4YA5 - chains A and B of the 30 polymer chains in the assembly; structure by X-ray diffraction, 2.50 A resolution.

[Chain A]
Name: Proteasome subunit alpha type-2
From: Saccharomyces cerevisiae (strain ATCC 204508 / S288c)
Notes: EC 3.4.25.1
UniProtKB: P23639 (PSA2_YEAST); residue numbers follow UniProt; this construct covers 1-250
Chain sequence (250 residues; row label = number of the first residue in the row):
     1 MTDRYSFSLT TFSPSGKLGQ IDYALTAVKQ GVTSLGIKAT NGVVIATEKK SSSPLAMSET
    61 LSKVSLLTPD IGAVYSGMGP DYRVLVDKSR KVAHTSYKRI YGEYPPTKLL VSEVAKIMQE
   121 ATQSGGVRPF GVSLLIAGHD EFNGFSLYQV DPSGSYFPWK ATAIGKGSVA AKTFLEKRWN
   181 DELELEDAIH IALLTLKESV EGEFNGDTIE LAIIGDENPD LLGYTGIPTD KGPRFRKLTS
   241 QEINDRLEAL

[Chain B]
Name: Proteasome subunit alpha type-3
From: Saccharomyces cerevisiae (strain ATCC 204508 / S288c)
Notes: EC 3.4.25.1
UniProtKB: P23638 (PSA3_YEAST); residues 0-257 here correspond to UniProt positions 1-258 (UniProt number = residue number + 1)
Chain sequence (258 residues; numbered 0 to 257; the number before each row is that of its first residue; numbering starts at 0):
     0 MGSRRYDSRT TIFSPEGRLY QVEYALESIS HAGTAIGIMA SDGIVLAAER KVTSTLLEQD
    60 TSTEKLYKLN DKIAVAVAGL TADAEILINT ARIHAQNYLK TYNEDIPVEI LVRRLSDIKQ
   120 GYTQHGGLRP FGVSFIYAGY DDRYGYQLYT SNPSGNYTGW KAISVGANTS AAQTLLQMDY
   180 KDDMKVDDAI ELALKTLSKT TDSSALTYDR LEFATIRKGA NDGEVYQKIF KPQEIKDILV
   240 KTGITKKDED EEADEDMK
Unresolved in the structure: 0, 245-257

[Interface between chain A and chain B]
Residue-residue contacts (63; chain A residue first):
  Arg-4(A) / Ser-2(B)  hydrogen bond (backbone-side chain)
  Tyr-5(A) / Ser-2(B)
  Tyr-5(A) / Tyr-5(B)
  Ser-6(A) / Gly-125(B)
  Ser-6(A) / Leu-127(B)
  Phe-7(A) / Ser-2(B)
  Phe-7(A) / Tyr-5(B)
  Phe-7(A) / Asp-6(B)
  Phe-7(A) / Gly-126(B)
  Ser-8(A) / Gly-126(B)  hydrogen bond (backbone-backbone)
  Ser-8(A) / Leu-127(B)
  Ser-8(A) / Arg-128(B)  hydrogen bond (side chain-backbone)
  Thr-10(A) / Arg-128(B)
  Thr-11(A) / Ser-7(B)
  Thr-11(A) / Thr-9(B)
  Thr-11(A) / Gln-20(B)
  Phe-12(A) / Gln-20(B)
  Phe-12(A) / Tyr-23(B)
  Phe-12(A) / Ala-24(B)  hydrophobic
  Phe-12(A) / Arg-128(B)
  Phe-12(A) / Pro-129(B)
  Phe-12(A) / Gly-131(B)
  Ser-13(A) / Tyr-23(B)
  Pro-14(A) / Tyr-23(B)  hydrophobic
  Pro-14(A) / Glu-26(B)
  Ser-15(A) / Glu-26(B)
  Gly-16(A) / Tyr-23(B)
  Gly-16(A) / Ser-27(B)  hydrogen bond (backbone-side chain)
  Leu-18(A) / Arg-128(B)
  Lys-38(A) / Glu-57(B)  salt bridge
  Ser-112(A) / Glu-84(B)
  Lys-116(A) / Ile-85(B)
  Gln-119(A) / Ala-81(B)
  Gln-119(A) / Asp-82(B)  hydrogen bond
  Gln-119(A) / Ile-85(B)
  Gln-119(A) / Arg-128(B)
  Thr-122(A) / Arg-128(B)  hydrogen bond (backbone-side chain)
  Gln-123(A) / Tyr-121(B)
  Gln-123(A) / Leu-127(B)
  Gln-123(A) / Arg-128(B)  hydrogen bond (side chain-backbone)
  Gln-123(A) / Pro-129(B)
  Gln-123(A) / Phe-130(B)
  Gly-125(A) / Leu-127(B)
  Ser-153(A) / Ala-81(B)
  Gly-154(A) / Ala-81(B)
  Ser-155(A) / Thr-80(B)
  Ser-155(A) / Ala-81(B)
  Tyr-156(A) / Glu-84(B)  hydrogen bond
  Pro-158(A) / Leu-56(B)
  Pro-158(A) / Glu-57(B)  hydrogen bond (backbone-backbone)
  Pro-158(A) / Thr-60(B)
  Pro-158(A) / Ser-61(B)
  Trp-159(A) / Ser-53(B)
  Trp-159(A) / Leu-55(B)
  Trp-159(A) / Leu-56(B)
  Lys-160(A) / Thr-54(B)  hydrogen bond (side chain-backbone)
  Lys-160(A) / Leu-55(B)  hydrogen bond (backbone-backbone)
  Lys-160(A) / Leu-56(B)
  Lys-160(A) / Glu-57(B)
  Ala-161(A) / Leu-55(B)
  Leu-175(A) / Leu-55(B)
  Glu-176(A) / Thr-54(B)
  Glu-176(A) / Leu-55(B)
Other interface residues (no listed pair), chain A (35 interface residues in all): Leu-9, Ser-124, Phe-157, Lys-172, Trp-179
Other interface residues (no listed pair), chain B (32 interface residues in all): His-30, Leu-79

[Overview]
The interface between chain A and chain B involves 35 residues on one side and 32 on the other, with 11
hydrogen bonds and 1 salt bridge. Among the polar pairs are Lys-38(A)/Glu-57(B), Arg-4(A)/Ser-2(B) and
Ser-8(A)/Arg-128(B).
Chain A is Proteasome subunit alpha type-2 and chain B is Proteasome subunit alpha type-3, both from
Saccharomyces cerevisiae (strain ATCC 204508 / S288c); the structure, Yeast 20S proteasome beta2-H114D mutant
in complex with Ac-PAE-ep, was determined by X-ray diffraction together with 4Y69, 4Y6A, 4Y6V, 4Y6Z, 4Y70,
4Y74 and 34 further entries from the same study.
